6HX2 - chains B and D of the 6 polymer chains in the assembly; structure by X-ray diffraction, 1.60 A resolution.

# Chain B (and D)
Protein: DNA protection during starvation protein
From: Listeria innocua Clip11262
Notes: EC 1.16.-.-; chain D of this document is another copy of the same molecule, construct and numbering; everything in this record applies to it too
Reference sequence: P80725 (DPS_LISIN); residues 2-157 here correspond to UniProt positions 1-156 (UniProt number = residue number - 1)
Chain sequence (156 residues; each row starts with the number of its first residue):
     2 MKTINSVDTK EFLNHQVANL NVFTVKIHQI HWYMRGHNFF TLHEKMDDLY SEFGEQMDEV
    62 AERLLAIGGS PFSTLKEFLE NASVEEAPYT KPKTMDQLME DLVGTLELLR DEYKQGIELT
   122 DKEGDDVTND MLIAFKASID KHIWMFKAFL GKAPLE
Curated features (UniProtKB/Swiss-Prot):
  - binding site (Fe cation): His-32, Asp-59, Glu-63
Ion coordination: Co2+ site 1: Met-2, His-16; Co2+ site 2: His-32 (shared with 2 residues of chain E); Co2+ site 3 near His-38 (its only coordinating residue here); Co2+ site 4 near Glu-56 (its only coordinating residue here); Co2+ site 5: Asp-59, Glu-63 (shared with 1 residue of chain E); Co2+ site 6: Asp-97 (shared with His-38(D) of chain D); Co2+ site 7 near Asp-131 (its only coordinating residue here)

# Interface between chain B and chain D
Pairs across the interface - 22 pairs, chain B then chain D:
  Asn-39(B) with His-38(D), hydrogen bond (side chain-backbone); Asn-39(D)
  Thr-42(B) with Phe-41(D); Thr-42(D), hydrogen bond
  Leu-43(B) with Phe-41(D), hydrophobic
  Lys-46(B) with Phe-41(D)
  Asp-97(B) with His-38(D), salt bridge
  Trp-145(B) with Phe-40(D), hydrophobic; His-44(D)
  Met-146(B) with Phe-40(D), hydrophobic; Phe-41(D), hydrophobic; His-44(D)
  Phe-147(B) with Phe-41(D), hydrophobic
  Ala-149(B) with Met-35(D); Arg-36(D); Gly-37(D), hydrogen bond (backbone-backbone); Phe-40(D), hydrophobic
  Phe-150(B) with Gly-37(D); His-38(D), hydrogen bond (backbone-side chain); Phe-41(D), hydrophobic
  Lys-153(B) with Arg-36(D)
  Ala-154(B) with Arg-36(D)
Interface residues without a listed pair, chain B (13 interface residues in all): Gly-152
Interface residues without a listed pair, chain D (10 interface residues in all): Trp-33

# Overview
13 residues of chain B face 10 of chain D across their interface, with 4 hydrogen bonds and 1 salt bridge.
Polar pairs include Asp-97(B)/His-38(D), Asn-39(B)/His-38(D) and Thr-42(B)/Thr-42(D). Met-2(B) and His-16(B)
coordinate Co2+ site 1. From UniProt: 3 Fe cation-binding residues on chain B.
Both chains are DNA protection during starvation protein (Listeria innocua Clip11262). Entry 6HX2 (The
structure of Dps from Listeria innocua soaked with Cobalt) was determined by X-ray diffraction together with
6SEV, 6HUI, 6HVQ and 6HV1 from the same study.
